PDB entry 8TV5 | X-ray diffraction, 4.60 A resolution (low resolution: residue-level contacts below are approximate; hydrogen-bond / salt-bridge calls are withheld) | chains F and C of the 4 polymer chains in the assembly

Chain F (and C):
Molecule: Ephrin type-A receptor 2
From: Homo sapiens
Notes: EC 2.7.10.1; chain C of this document is another copy of the same molecule, construct and numbering; everything in this record applies to it too
UniProt: P29317 (EPHA2_HUMAN); numbering as in UniProt (aligned over 23-326)
Amino-acid sequence (308 residues; numbered 23 to 330; the number before each row is that of its first residue):
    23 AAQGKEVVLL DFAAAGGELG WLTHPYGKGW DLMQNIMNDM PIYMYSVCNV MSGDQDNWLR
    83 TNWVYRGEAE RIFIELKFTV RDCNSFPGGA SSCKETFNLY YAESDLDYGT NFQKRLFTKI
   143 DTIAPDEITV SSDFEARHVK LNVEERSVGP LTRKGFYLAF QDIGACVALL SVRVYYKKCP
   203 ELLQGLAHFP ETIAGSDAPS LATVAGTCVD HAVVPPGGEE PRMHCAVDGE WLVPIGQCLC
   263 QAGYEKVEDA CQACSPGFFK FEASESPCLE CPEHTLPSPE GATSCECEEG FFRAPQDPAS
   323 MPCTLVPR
Not modelled in the structure: 23-26, 239-240, 328-330 (chain C: 23-26, 316-322, 328-330)
Cystine bridges: Cys70-Cys188, Cys105-Cys115, Cys201-Cys247, Cys230-Cys260, Cys262-Cys273, Cys276-Cys290, Cys293-Cys307, Cys309-Cys325
Construct notes: expression tag (327-330)
Metal / ion sites: Mg2+ site 1: Asp143 (shared with Glu166(C) of chain C); Mg2+ site 2: Glu166 (shared with Asp143(C) of chain C)
Curated features (UniProtKB/Swiss-Prot):
  - mutagenesis: Arg103 (R103E: Significantly reduced response to EFNA1)

How chain F and chain C interact:
Contacting residue pairs (31):
  Asp104(F) - Lys116(C)
  Cys105(F) - Ser113(C)
  Asn106(F) - Ser113(C)
  Phe108(F) - Ser113(C)
  Pro109(F) - Ser113(C)
  Gly110(F) - Ser113(C)
  Gly111(F) - Gly111(C)
  Gly111(F) - Ser113(C)
  Ala112(F) - Ala112(C)
  Ser113(F) - Cys105(C)
  Ser113(F) - Asn106(C)
  Ser113(F) - Phe108(C)
  Ser113(F) - Pro109(C)
  Ser113(F) - Gly110(C)
  Ser113(F) - Gly111(C)
  Lys116(F) - Glu117(C)
  Glu117(F) - Lys116(C)
  Thr118(F) - Thr118(C)
  Asp143(F) - Glu166(C)
  Thr144(F) - Pro147(C)
  Thr144(F) - Asp148(C)
  Ala146(F) - Thr118(C)
  Ala146(F) - Ala146(C)
  Pro147(F) - Thr144(C)
  Asp148(F) - Lys141(C)
  Asp148(F) - Asp143(C)
  Asp148(F) - Thr144(C)
  Glu166(F) - Asp143(C)
  His246(F) - Val255(C)
  Asp250(F) - Ala220(C)
  Val255(F) - Val255(C)
Other interface residues (no listed pair), chain F (24 interface residues in all): Ser114, Cys115, Glu149
Other interface residues (no listed pair), chain C (23 interface residues in all): Cys115, Asn120, His246

In short:
24 residues of chain F and 23 residues of chain C are in contact. From UniProt: one mutagenesis site on chain
F.
Chain F and chain C are both Ephrin type-A receptor 2 (Homo sapiens); the structure, Structure of the EphA2
LBDCRD bound to FabS1CE_L1 in a 2:1 (EphA2 to Fab) ratio, was determined by X-ray diffraction (same
publication as 8TV2, 8TRV and 8TV1).
